PDB entry 3OEV | X-ray diffraction, 2.85 A resolution | chains H and Z of the 28 polymer chains in the assembly

Chain H:
Protein: Proteasome component PUP1
From: Saccharomyces cerevisiae
Notes: EC 3.4.25.1
Reference sequence: P25043 (PSB7_YEAST); the construct lacks a stretch of the UniProt sequence and is renumbered around it, so the offset changes along the chain: 1-91 = UniProt 30-120; 93-105 = UniProt 121-133; 106-187 = UniProt 135-216; 189-223 = UniProt 217-251
Sequence (222 residues; each row starts with the number of its first residue; note: 2 numbers in that range are skipped by the numbering (no residue carries them; nothing is unmodelled there)):
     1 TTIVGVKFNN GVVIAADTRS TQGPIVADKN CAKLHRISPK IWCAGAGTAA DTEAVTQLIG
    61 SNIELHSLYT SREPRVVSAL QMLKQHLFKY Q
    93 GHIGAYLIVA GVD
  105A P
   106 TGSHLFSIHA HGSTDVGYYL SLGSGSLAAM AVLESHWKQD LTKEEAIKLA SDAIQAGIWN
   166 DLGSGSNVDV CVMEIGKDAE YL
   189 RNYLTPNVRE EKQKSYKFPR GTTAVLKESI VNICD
Bound ions: Mg2+: Ile163, Asp166, Ser169 (shared with Asp194(Z) of chain Z)
Curated features (UniProtKB/Swiss-Prot):
  - active site: Thr1 (Nucleophile)

Chain Z:
Protein: Proteasome component C5
From: Saccharomyces cerevisiae
Notes: EC 3.4.25.1
Reference sequence: P23724 (PSB1_YEAST); the construct lacks a stretch of the UniProt sequence and is renumbered around it, so the offset changes along the chain: -9 to -1 = UniProt 20-28; 1-70 = UniProt 29-98; 71-106 = UniProt 100-135; 107-144 = UniProt 138-175; 2 more segments
Sequence (222 residues; numbered -9 to 194 plus 20 insertion-coded residues; 2 numbers in that range are skipped by the numbering (no residue carries them; nothing is unmodelled there); the number before each row is that of its first residue; a row labelled like 106A-106B holds insertion residues (106A, then the next letters in order); numbers below 1 keep their minus sign (Gln-9 is residue -9)):
    -9 QFNPYGDNG
     1 GTILGIAGED FAVLAGDTRN ITDYSINSRY EPKVFDCGDN IVMSANGFAA DGDALVKRFK
    61 NSVKWYHFDH
   70A N
    71 DKKLSINSAA RNIQHLLYGK RFFPYYVHTI IAGLDE
106A-106B DG
   107 KGAVYSFDPV GSYEREQCRA GGAAASLIMP FLDNQVNF
144A-144F KNQYEP
144H-144R GTNGKVKKPLK
   145 YLSVEEVIKL VRDSFTSATE RHIQVGDGLE ILIVTK
   182 DGVRKEFYEL KRD
Bound ions: Mg2+: Asp194 (shared with Ile163(H), Asp166(H), Ser169(H) of chain H)
Residues lining bound ligands: 3OE (4-(benzyloxy)-N-[(2S,3R)-3-hydroxy-1-{[(2S)-1-{[(3-methylthiophen-2-yl)methyl]amino}-1-oxo-4-phenylbutan-2-yl]amino}-1-oxobutan-2-yl]benzamide): Tyr-5, Pro94, Tyr96, Asp114, Pro115, Val116

Interface between chain H and chain Z:
Residue-residue contacts (60; chain H residue first):
  Arg19(H) with Ile167(Z); Asp194(Z), salt bridge
  Pro24(H) with Arg165(Z); His166(Z); Ile167(Z), hydrogen bond (backbone-backbone)
  Ile25(H) with Leu133(Z), hydrophobic; Arg165(Z)
  Val26(H) with Glu164(Z); Arg165(Z), hydrogen bond (backbone-side chain); Ile167(Z), hydrophobic
  Ala27(H) with Arg165(Z), hydrogen bond (backbone-side chain)
  Lys29(H) with Glu164(Z), salt bridge; Arg165(Z)
  Ile163(H) with Asp194(Z)
  Trp164(H) with Ile26(Z); Arg29(Z), hydrogen bond (backbone-side chain); Arg193(Z); Asp194(Z)
  Asn165(H) with Tyr24(Z); Arg29(Z)
  Asp166(H) with Tyr24(Z)
  Leu167(H) with Arg19(Z); Ile21(Z), hydrophobic; Asp23(Z); Tyr24(Z), hydrogen bond (backbone-backbone); Ile26(Z), hydrophobic; Ile167(Z)
  Gly168(H) with Tyr24(Z)
  Ser169(H) with Asp194(Z)
  Gly170(H) with Asp194(Z)
  Ser171(H) with Asp194(Z), hydrogen bond (backbone-side chain)
  Asn195(H) with Lys192(Z), hydrogen bond (backbone-side chain); Asp194(Z), hydrogen bond
  Val196(H) with Lys192(Z)
  Arg197(H) with Thr160(Z), hydrogen bond; Ser161(Z), hydrogen bond; Glu164(Z)
  Glu198(H) with Arg156(Z), salt bridge; Thr160(Z); Glu190(Z)
  Lys200(H) with Asp157(Z)
  Gln201(H) with Lys153(Z); Arg156(Z), hydrogen bond; Asp157(Z), hydrogen bond (backbone-side chain)
  Lys202(H) with Gln141(Z), hydrogen bond; Glu150(Z); Asp157(Z), hydrogen bond (backbone-side chain)
  Tyr204(H) with Phe137(Z); Gln141(Z); Asp157(Z), hydrogen bond
  Phe206(H) with Asn140(Z); Gln141(Z); Gln144C(Z)
  Arg208(H) with Pro144F(Z)
  Gly209(H) with Pro144F(Z)
  Thr210(H) with Asn144B(Z); Gln144C(Z); Tyr144D(Z), hydrogen bond (backbone-backbone)
  Ala212(H) with Asn144J(Z); Gly144K(Z)
Also at the interface, not in a pair above, chain H (34 interface residues in all): Thr21, Gly23, Asp28, Pro207, Thr211, Val213
Also at the interface, not in a pair above, chain Z (34 interface residues in all): Ser25, Glu144E, Leu154, Gln168

Overview:
Chain H and chain Z each contribute 34 residues to their interface; the contacts include 16 hydrogen bonds and
3 salt bridges. Among the polar pairs are Arg19(H)-Asp194(Z), Lys29(H)-Glu164(Z) and Glu198(H)-Arg156(Z).
Chain Z binds compound 3OE. From UniProt: active-site residue Thr1(H) on chain H.
Here chain H is Proteasome component PUP1 and chain Z is Proteasome component C5, both from Saccharomyces
cerevisiae. Entry 3OEV (Structure of yeast 20S open-gate proteasome with Compound 25) was determined by X-ray
diffraction (same publication as 3SDI, 3SDK and 3OEU).
